Entry 7JQY (X-ray diffraction, 2.15 A resolution); this record covers chains A and B.

Chain A (and B):
Name: Cif-like 1
Source organism: Burkholderia cenocepacia (strain ATCC BAA-245 / DSM 16553 / LMG 16656 / NCTC 13227 / J2315 / CF5610)
Notes: chain B of this document is another copy of the same molecule, construct and numbering; everything in this record applies to it too
UniProt: B4EJL9 (B4EJL9_BURCJ); residues 1-309 here = UniProt positions 1-309
Sequence (309 residues; numbered 1 to 309; the number before each row is that of its first residue):
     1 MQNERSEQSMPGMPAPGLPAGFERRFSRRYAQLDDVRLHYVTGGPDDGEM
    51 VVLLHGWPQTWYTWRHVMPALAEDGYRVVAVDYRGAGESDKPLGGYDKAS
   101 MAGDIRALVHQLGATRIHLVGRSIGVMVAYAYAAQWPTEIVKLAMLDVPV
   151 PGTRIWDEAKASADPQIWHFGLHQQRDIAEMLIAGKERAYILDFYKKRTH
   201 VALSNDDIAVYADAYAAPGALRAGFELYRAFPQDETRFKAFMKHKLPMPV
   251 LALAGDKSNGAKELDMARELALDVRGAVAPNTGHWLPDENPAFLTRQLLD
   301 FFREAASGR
Not modelled in the structure: 1-10, 304-309 (chain B: 1-10, 305-309)
Differences from the reference sequence: engineered mutation Ser-123 (Asp in B4EJL9)
Reported in the primary citation:
  - catalytic residues: Asp-147 (by similarity / conservation)

Chain A / chain B interface:
Residue-residue contacts - 16 pairs, chain A then chain B:
  Phe-22(A) with Met-13(B), hydrophobic
  Glu-23(A) with Gly-12(B); Met-13(B), hydrogen bond (backbone-backbone)
  Phe-26(A) with Gly-12(B), hydrogen bond (backbone-backbone); Met-13(B), hydrogen bond (backbone-backbone)
  Ser-27(A) with Pro-11(B); Gly-12(B), hydrogen bond (side chain-backbone)
  Arg-28(A) with Met-13(B); Pro-14(B); Ala-202(B); Leu-203(B), hydrogen bond (side chain-backbone)
  Tyr-30(A) with His-200(B)
  Arg-37(A) with Lys-196(B), hydrogen bond (side chain-backbone); Thr-199(B), hydrogen bond (side chain-backbone)
  Trp-61(A) with Met-13(B), hydrophobic
  Glu-88(A) with Lys-196(B), salt bridge
Other interface residues (no listed pair), chain A (14 interface residues in all): Leu-18, Arg-24, Arg-29, Val-41, Pro-218
Other interface residues (no listed pair), chain B (11 interface residues in all): Ala-189, Lys-197

Summary:
14 residues of chain A and 11 residues of chain B are in contact; the contacts include 7 hydrogen bonds and 1
salt bridge. Polar contacts include Glu-88(A)/Lys-196(B), Ser-27(A)/Gly-12(B) and Arg-28(A)/Leu-203(B). From
the paper: the catalytic residue Asp-147(A).
Both chains are Cif-like 1 (Burkholderia cenocepacia (strain ATCC BAA-245 / DSM 16553 / LMG 16656 / NCTC 13227
/ J2315 / CF5610)). Entry 7JQY (Crystal structure of Cfl1-D123S from Burkholderia cenocepacia) was determined
by X-ray diffraction (same publication as 7JQX and 7JQZ).
